PDB entry 8OZ6 | electron microscopy, 3.97 A resolution | chains C and L of the 16 polymer chains in the assembly

Chain C:
Name: TIR domain-containing protein
Source organism: Maribacter polysiphoniae
UniProtKB: A0A316E683 (A0A316E683_9FLAO); residue numbers follow UniProt; this construct covers 1-452
Chain sequence (452 residues; numbered 1 to 452; the number before each row is that of its first residue):
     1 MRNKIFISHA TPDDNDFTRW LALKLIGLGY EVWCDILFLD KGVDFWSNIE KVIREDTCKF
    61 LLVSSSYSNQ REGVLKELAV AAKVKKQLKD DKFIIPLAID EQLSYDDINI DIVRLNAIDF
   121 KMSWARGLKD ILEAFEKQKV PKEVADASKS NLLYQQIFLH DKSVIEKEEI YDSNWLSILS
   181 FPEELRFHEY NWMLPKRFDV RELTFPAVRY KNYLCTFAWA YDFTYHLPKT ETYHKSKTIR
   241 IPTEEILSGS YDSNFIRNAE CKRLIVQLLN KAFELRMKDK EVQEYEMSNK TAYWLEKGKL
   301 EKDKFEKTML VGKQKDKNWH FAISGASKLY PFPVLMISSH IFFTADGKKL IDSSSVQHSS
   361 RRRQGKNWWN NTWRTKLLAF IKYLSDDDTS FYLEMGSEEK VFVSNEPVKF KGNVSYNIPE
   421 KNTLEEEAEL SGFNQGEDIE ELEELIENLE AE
Not modelled in the structure: 419-452
From the paper describing this entry:
  - catalytic residues: Glu77 (citing earlier work)

Chain L:
Molecule: 16-nt DNA strand
Sequence (16 nucleotides; numbered 1 to 16; the number before each row is that of its first residue):
     1 AAAAAAAAAA AAAAAA

Chain C / chain L interface:
Contacting residue pairs (20; chain C residue first):
  Arg201(C) - DA3(L)  salt bridge to the phosphate
  Arg263(C) - DA4(L)  hydrogen bond to the base
  Arg263(C) - DA5(L)  hydrogen bond to the sugar
  Val266(C) - DA4(L)  phosphate contact
  Val266(C) - DA5(L)  phosphate contact
  Gln267(C) - DA4(L)  sugar contact
  Asn270(C) - DA4(L)  phosphate contact
  Lys271(C) - DA3(L)  phosphate contact
  Lys271(C) - DA4(L)  salt bridge to the phosphate
  Asn289(C) - DA6(L)  base contact
  Lys328(C) - DA5(L)  salt bridge to the phosphate
  Lys328(C) - DA6(L)  salt bridge to the phosphate
  Tyr330(C) - DA6(L)  phosphate contact
  His358(C) - DA12(L)  hydrogen bond to the base
  Ser359(C) - DA13(L)  sugar contact
  Arg362(C) - DA13(L)  base contact
  Arg362(C) - DA14(L)  sugar contact
  Arg363(C) - DA14(L)  phosphate contact
  Lys366(C) - DA14(L)  salt bridge to the phosphate
  Lys366(C) - DA15(L)  phosphate contact
Other interface residues (no listed pair), chain C (15 interface residues in all): Ser327

In short:
Chain C and chain L form an interface of 15 and 8 residues respectively, with 3 hydrogen bonds and 5 salt
bridges. Among the polar pairs are Arg263(C)-DA4(L), His358(C)-DA12(L) and Arg263(C)-DA5(L). The paper reports
the catalytic residue Glu77(C).
Here chain C is TIR domain-containing protein (Maribacter polysiphoniae) and chain L is a 16-nt DNA strand.
Entry 8OZ6 (cryoEM structure of SPARTA complex ligand-free) was determined by electron microscopy (same
publication as 8OZC, 8OZD, 8OZE, 8OZF, 8OZG and 8OZI).
